3NG6 - chains C and D of the 4 polymer chains in the assembly; structure by X-ray diffraction, 2.20 A resolution.

[Chain C]
Protein: Hemoglobin subunit alpha-1
Organism: Trematomus newnesi
UniProtKB: P45718 (HBA1_TRENE); numbering as in UniProt (aligned over 1-142)
Chain sequence (143 residues; row label = number of the first residue in the row; numbering starts at 0):
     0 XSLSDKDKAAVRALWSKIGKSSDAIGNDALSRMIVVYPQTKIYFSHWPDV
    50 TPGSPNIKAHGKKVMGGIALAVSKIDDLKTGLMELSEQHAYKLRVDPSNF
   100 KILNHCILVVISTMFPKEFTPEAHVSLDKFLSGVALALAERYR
Differences from the reference sequence: acetylation (0)
Modified positions: ACE (acetyl group) at position 0
Metal / ion sites: heme Fe: His59, His88
Ligand contacts: heme (HEM): Met32, Thr39, Tyr42, Phe43, Trp46, His59, Lys62, Val63, Gly66, Ile67, Leu84, Gln87, His88, Lys91, Leu92, Val94, Asn98, Phe99, Leu102, Leu137
Swiss-Prot annotation at these positions:
  - binding site (O2): His59
  - binding site (heme b): His88
  - modified residue: Ser1 (N-acetylserine)

[Chain D]
Protein: Hemoglobin subunit beta-1/2
Organism: Trematomus newnesi
UniProtKB: P45720 (HBB_TRENE); residue numbers follow UniProt; this construct covers 1-146
Chain sequence (146 residues; each row starts with the number of its first residue):
     1 VEWTDKERSIISDIFSHMDYDDIGPKALSRCLVVYPWTQRYFSGFGNLYN
    51 AEGIMSNANVAAHGIKVLHGLDRGMKNMDNIADAYTDLSTLHSEKLHVDP
   101 DNFKLLSDCITIVLAAKMGHAFTAETQGAFQKFLAAVVSALGKQYH
Metal / ion sites: heme Fe near His92 (its only coordinating residue here)
Ligand contacts: heme (HEM): Thr38, Tyr41, Phe42, His63, Lys66, Val67, Gly70, Leu71, Arg73, Leu88, Leu91, His92, Leu96, Val98, Asn102, Phe103, Leu106, Ile110, Val137, Leu141
Swiss-Prot annotation at these positions:
  - binding site (heme b): His63, His92

[How chain C and chain D interact]
Contacting residue pairs - 32 pairs, chain C then chain D:
  Arg31(C) - Phe122(D)  hydrogen bond (side chain-backbone)
  Arg31(C) - Thr123(D)
  Arg31(C) - Ala124(D)
  Arg31(C) - Gln127(D)  hydrogen bond
  Val34(C) - Ala124(D)  hydrophobic
  Val35(C) - Ala124(D)
  Val35(C) - Gln127(D)
  Val35(C) - Gly128(D)
  Val35(C) - Gln131(D)
  Tyr36(C) - Gln131(D)  hydrogen bond
  His104(C) - Asp108(D)  salt bridge
  His104(C) - Gln127(D)
  His104(C) - Gln131(D)  hydrogen bond
  Val108(C) - Ile112(D)  hydrophobic
  Val108(C) - Phe122(D)  hydrophobic
  Val108(C) - Gln127(D)
  Ser111(C) - Ile112(D)  hydrogen bond (side chain-backbone)
  Ser111(C) - Ala116(D)
  Thr112(C) - Ala115(D)
  Thr112(C) - Gly119(D)
  Pro115(C) - Ala116(D)  hydrophobic
  Phe118(C) - Arg30(D)  hydrogen bond (backbone-side chain)
  Thr119(C) - Arg30(D)
  Pro120(C) - Arg30(D)
  Pro120(C) - Val33(D)  hydrophobic
  Pro120(C) - Val34(D)
  Glu121(C) - Ala51(D)
  His123(C) - Arg30(D)  hydrogen bond
  His123(C) - Val34(D)
  His123(C) - Ile112(D)
  Val124(C) - Val33(D)
  Val124(C) - Val34(D)
Also at the interface, not in a pair above, chain C (17 interface residues in all): Leu107, Asp127
Also at the interface, not in a pair above, chain D (20 interface residues in all): Tyr35, Met55, Thr111, His120, Glu125

[Overview]
The interface between chain C and chain D involves 17 residues on one side and 20 on the other; the contacts
include 7 hydrogen bonds and 1 salt bridge. Polar contacts include His104(C)-Asp108(D), Arg31(C)-Phe122(D) and
Arg31(C)-Gln127(D). Bound to chain C: heme.
Chain C is Hemoglobin subunit alpha-1 and chain D is Hemoglobin subunit beta-1/2, both from Trematomus
newnesi; the structure, The crystal structure of hemoglobin I from Trematomus newnesi in deoxygenated state
obtained through an oxidation/reduction ..., was determined by X-ray diffraction, deposited together with
3NFE.
